7SG4 - chains H and L of the 5 polymer chains in the assembly; structure by electron microscopy, 3.43 A resolution.

# Chain H
Molecule: DH1047 Heavy chain
From: Homo sapiens
Amino-acid sequence (232 residues; row label = number of the first residue in the row; a row labelled like 82A-82C holds insertion residues (82A, then the next letters in order)):
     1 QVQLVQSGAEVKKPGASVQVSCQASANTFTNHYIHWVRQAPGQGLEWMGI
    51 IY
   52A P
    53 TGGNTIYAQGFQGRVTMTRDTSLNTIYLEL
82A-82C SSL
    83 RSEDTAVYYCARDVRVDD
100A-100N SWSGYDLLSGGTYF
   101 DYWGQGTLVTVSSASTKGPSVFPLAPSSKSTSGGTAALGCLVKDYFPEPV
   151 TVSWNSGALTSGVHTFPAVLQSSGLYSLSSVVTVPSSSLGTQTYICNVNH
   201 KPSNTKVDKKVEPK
Cystine bridges: Cys22-Cys92, Cys140-Cys196
Reported in the primary citation:
  - mutagenesis - W100BA: unchanged binding to SARS-CoV-2 spike protein

# Chain L
Molecule: DH1047 light chain
From: Homo sapiens
Amino-acid sequence (220 residues; numbered 1 to 214 plus 6 insertion-coded residues; the number before each row is that of its first residue; a row labelled like 27A-27F holds insertion residues (27A, then the next letters in order)):
     1 DIVMTQSPDSLAVSLGERATINCRSSQ
27A-27F SVLYSS
    28 NNENYLAWYQQKPGQPPKLLIYWASTRESGIPDRFSGSGSGTDFTLTISR
    78 LQAEDVAVYYCQQYYSLPRTFGQGTKVEIKRTVAAPSVFIFPPSDEQLKS
   128 GTASVVCLLNNFYPREAKVQWKVDNALQSGNSQESVTEQDSKDSTYSLSS
   178 TLTLSKADYEKHKVYACEVTHQGLSSPVTKSFNRGEC
Cystine bridges: Cys23-Cys88, Cys134-Cys194

# Interface between chain H and chain L
Residue-residue contacts - 121 pairs, chain H then chain L:
  Tyr33(H) - Leu94(L)  hydrophobic
  Pro41(H) - Pro40(L)
  Pro41(H) - Gly41(L)
  Gly42(H) - Pro40(L)
  Gln43(H) - Pro40(L)
  Gln43(H) - Gly41(L)  hydrogen bond (backbone-backbone)
  Gln43(H) - Gln100(L)
  Gly44(H) - Tyr36(L)
  Gly44(H) - Gln42(L)
  Gly44(H) - Gly99(L)
  Gly44(H) - Gln100(L)  hydrogen bond (backbone-backbone)
  Leu45(H) - Gln42(L)  hydrogen bond (backbone-backbone)
  Leu45(H) - Pro44(L)
  Glu46(H) - Val3(L)
  Glu46(H) - Phe98(L)
  Glu46(H) - Gly99(L)
  Trp47(H) - Val3(L)
  Trp47(H) - Thr97(L)
  Ile50(H) - Leu94(L)
  Tyr52(H) - Leu94(L)
  Val89(H) - Gly41(L)
  Tyr91(H) - Pro43(L)
  Cys92(H) - Pro43(L)
  Ala93(H) - Pro43(L)  hydrophobic
  Leu100G(H) - Ser93(L)
  Leu100G(H) - Leu94(L)  hydrogen bond (backbone-backbone)
  Leu100H(H) - Ser93(L)
  Ser100I(H) - Tyr92(L)
  Ser100I(H) - Ser93(L)
  Gly100J(H) - Tyr91(L)  hydrogen bond (backbone-backbone)
  Gly100J(H) - Tyr92(L)
  Gly100J(H) - Ser93(L)
  Gly100J(H) - Leu94(L)
  Gly100K(H) - Gln90(L)
  Gly100K(H) - Tyr91(L)
  Gly100K(H) - Ser93(L)
  Gly100K(H) - Arg96(L)
  Thr100L(H) - Leu94(L)
  Thr100L(H) - Arg96(L)  hydrogen bond (backbone-backbone)
  Tyr100M(H) - Pro44(L)
  Tyr100M(H) - Leu46(L)  hydrophobic
  Tyr100M(H) - Gln90(L)
  Tyr100M(H) - Arg96(L)  hydrogen bond (backbone-backbone)
  Tyr100M(H) - Thr97(L)
  Phe100N(H) - Pro44(L)  hydrogen bond (backbone-backbone)
  Phe100N(H) - Lys45(L)
  Phe100N(H) - Leu46(L)  hydrogen bond (backbone-backbone)
  Trp103(H) - Pro43(L)  hydrophobic
  Trp103(H) - Lys45(L)
  Gln105(H) - Gln42(L)
  Gly106(H) - Gly41(L)
  Thr107(H) - Gly41(L)
  Val121(H) - Lys126(L)
  Phe122(H) - Lys126(L)
  Phe122(H) - Ser127(L)
  Phe122(H) - Gly128(L)
  Pro123(H) - Pro120(L)
  Pro123(H) - Ser121(L)  hydrogen bond (backbone-backbone)
  Pro123(H) - Glu123(L)
  Pro123(H) - Ser127(L)
  Leu124(H) - Pro120(L)  hydrophobic
  Leu124(H) - Ser127(L)
  Leu124(H) - Ala130(L)
  Leu124(H) - Ser131(L)
  Ala125(H) - Pro119(L)
  Ala125(H) - Ala130(L)  hydrogen bond (backbone-backbone)
  Ala125(H) - Val133(L)
  Pro126(H) - Val133(L)
  Pro126(H) - Cys134(L)
  Ser127(H) - Ile117(L)
  Ser127(H) - Phe118(L)
  Ser127(H) - Pro119(L)
  Ser127(H) - Cys214(L)
  Ser128(H) - Cys214(L)
  Lys129(H) - Phe116(L)
  Lys129(H) - Ile117(L)
  Ser130(H) - Ser114(L)
  Ser130(H) - Phe116(L)
  Ser130(H) - Ile117(L)  hydrogen bond (backbone-backbone)
  Ser130(H) - Phe118(L)
  Ser130(H) - Val133(L)
  Ser130(H) - Cys134(L)
  Ser130(H) - Leu135(L)
  Ser130(H) - Cys194(L)
  Thr131(H) - Ser114(L)
  Ser132(H) - Ser114(L)
  Gly134(H) - Asn137(L)
  Thr135(H) - Leu135(L)
  Thr135(H) - Leu136(L)  hydrogen bond (backbone-backbone)
  Thr135(H) - Asn137(L)
  Ala137(H) - Leu135(L)  hydrophobic
  Leu141(H) - Ser127(L)
  Leu141(H) - Thr129(L)
  Leu141(H) - Ala130(L)  hydrophobic
  Ser161(H) - Asp167(L)
  Val163(H) - Thr164(L)
  His164(H) - Ser162(L)
  His164(H) - Val163(L)
  His164(H) - Thr164(L)
  His164(H) - Ser174(L)
  His164(H) - Leu175(L)
  Phe166(H) - Ser162(L)
  Phe166(H) - Val163(L)
  Leu178(H) - Thr129(L)
  Leu178(H) - Ala130(L)  hydrogen bond (backbone-backbone)
  Ser179(H) - Thr129(L)
  Ser179(H) - Ala130(L)
  Ser179(H) - Gln160(L)
  Ser179(H) - Ser176(L)
  Ser179(H) - Ser177(L)  hydrogen bond (backbone-backbone)
  Ser179(H) - Thr178(L)
  Ser180(H) - Ser162(L)
  Ser180(H) - Ser176(L)
  Val181(H) - Ser176(L)
  Glu212(H) - Ser121(L)
  Lys214(H) - Pro119(L)  hydrogen bond (backbone-backbone)
  Lys214(H) - Pro120(L)
  Lys214(H) - Ser121(L)
  Lys214(H) - Gly212(L)
  Lys214(H) - Glu213(L)  hydrogen bond (backbone-backbone)
  Lys214(H) - Cys214(L)
Interface residues without a listed pair, chain H (62 interface residues in all): Met48, Val96, Gly104, Ala136, Cys140, Gly162, Pro167, Ser177, Thr183, Pro213
Interface residues without a listed pair, chain L (54 interface residues in all): Pro95, Val115
The authors on this interface:
  - specific contacts: Leu94(L)-Leu100G(H) (hydrophobic contact)

# Overview
Chain H and chain L form an interface of 62 and 54 residues respectively; the contacts include 17 hydrogen
bonds. The backbones hydrogen-bond at Gln43(H)-Gly41(L), Gly44(H)-Gln100(L) and Leu45(H)-Gln42(L). The paper
describes a hydrophobic contact between Leu94(L) and Leu100G(H). From the paper: W100BA of chain H leaves
binding to SARS-CoV-2 spike protein unchanged.
Here chain H is DH1047 Heavy chain and chain L is DH1047 light chain, both from Homo sapiens. Entry 7SG4
(Structure of SARS-CoV S protein in complex with Receptor Binding Domain antibody DH1047) was determined by
electron microscopy.
